PDB entry 1DSP | X-ray diffraction, 2.03 A resolution | chain A

== Chain A ==
Protein: Cytochrome C peroxidase
Source organism: Saccharomyces cerevisiae
Notes: EC 1.11.1.5
UniProt: P00431 (CCPR_YEAST); residues 3-294 here correspond to UniProt positions 70-361 (UniProt number = residue number + 67)
Sequence (292 residues; numbered 3 to 294; the number before each row is that of its first residue):
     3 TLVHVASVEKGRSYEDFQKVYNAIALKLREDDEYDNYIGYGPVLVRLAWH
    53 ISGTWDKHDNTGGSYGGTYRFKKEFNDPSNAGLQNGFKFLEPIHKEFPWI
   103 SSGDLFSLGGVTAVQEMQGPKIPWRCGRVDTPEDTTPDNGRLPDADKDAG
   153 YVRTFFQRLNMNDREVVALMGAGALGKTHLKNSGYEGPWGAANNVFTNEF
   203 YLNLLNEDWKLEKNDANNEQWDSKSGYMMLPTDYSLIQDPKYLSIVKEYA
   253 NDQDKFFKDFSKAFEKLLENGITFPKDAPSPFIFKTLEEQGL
Unresolved in the structure: 3
Differences from the reference sequence: conflict Thr3 (Pro70 in P00431), Ile53 (Thr120 in P00431), Glu76 (Gln143 in P00431), Gly152 (Asp219 in P00431); engineered mutation Gly175 (His242 in P00431)
Residues lining bound ligands: heme (HEM): Asp37, Pro44, Val45, Val47, Arg48, Trp51, Pro145, Asp146, Ala147, Val154, Phe158, Leu171, Met172, Ala174, Leu177, Gly178, Lys179, Thr180, His181, Asn184, Ser185, Tyr187, Trp191, Leu232, Thr234, Phe262, Phe266
Swiss-Prot annotation at these positions:
  - active site: His52 (Proton acceptor), Trp191 (Tryptophan radical intermediate)
  - site: Arg48 (Transition state stabilizer)
  - modified residue: Tyr153 (Phosphotyrosine)
From the paper describing this entry:
  - binding site for imidazole: Asp235
  - conformationally variable residues (loop rearrangement): Ala174 to Ala176

== Overview ==
Bound to chain A: heme. UniProt lists active-site residues His52 and Trp191. From the paper: a binding site
for imidazole at Asp235; conformational variability at Ala174.
Chain A is Cytochrome C peroxidase (Saccharomyces cerevisiae); the structure, Cytochrome C peroxidase H175G
mutant, imidazole complex at ph 7, room temperature, was determined by X-ray diffraction together with 1DS4,
1DSE, 1DSG and 1DSO from the same study.
